Entry 8I5B (electron microscopy, 2.70 A resolution); this record covers chains A and C of the 3 polymer chains in the assembly.

== Chain A ==
Molecule: Sodium channel protein type 9 subunit alpha
From: Homo sapiens
UniProt: Q15858 (SCN9A_HUMAN); residues 1-1988 here = UniProt positions 1-1988
Amino-acid sequence (2028 residues; row label = number of the first residue in the row; numbers below 1 keep their minus sign (Trp-39 is residue -39)):
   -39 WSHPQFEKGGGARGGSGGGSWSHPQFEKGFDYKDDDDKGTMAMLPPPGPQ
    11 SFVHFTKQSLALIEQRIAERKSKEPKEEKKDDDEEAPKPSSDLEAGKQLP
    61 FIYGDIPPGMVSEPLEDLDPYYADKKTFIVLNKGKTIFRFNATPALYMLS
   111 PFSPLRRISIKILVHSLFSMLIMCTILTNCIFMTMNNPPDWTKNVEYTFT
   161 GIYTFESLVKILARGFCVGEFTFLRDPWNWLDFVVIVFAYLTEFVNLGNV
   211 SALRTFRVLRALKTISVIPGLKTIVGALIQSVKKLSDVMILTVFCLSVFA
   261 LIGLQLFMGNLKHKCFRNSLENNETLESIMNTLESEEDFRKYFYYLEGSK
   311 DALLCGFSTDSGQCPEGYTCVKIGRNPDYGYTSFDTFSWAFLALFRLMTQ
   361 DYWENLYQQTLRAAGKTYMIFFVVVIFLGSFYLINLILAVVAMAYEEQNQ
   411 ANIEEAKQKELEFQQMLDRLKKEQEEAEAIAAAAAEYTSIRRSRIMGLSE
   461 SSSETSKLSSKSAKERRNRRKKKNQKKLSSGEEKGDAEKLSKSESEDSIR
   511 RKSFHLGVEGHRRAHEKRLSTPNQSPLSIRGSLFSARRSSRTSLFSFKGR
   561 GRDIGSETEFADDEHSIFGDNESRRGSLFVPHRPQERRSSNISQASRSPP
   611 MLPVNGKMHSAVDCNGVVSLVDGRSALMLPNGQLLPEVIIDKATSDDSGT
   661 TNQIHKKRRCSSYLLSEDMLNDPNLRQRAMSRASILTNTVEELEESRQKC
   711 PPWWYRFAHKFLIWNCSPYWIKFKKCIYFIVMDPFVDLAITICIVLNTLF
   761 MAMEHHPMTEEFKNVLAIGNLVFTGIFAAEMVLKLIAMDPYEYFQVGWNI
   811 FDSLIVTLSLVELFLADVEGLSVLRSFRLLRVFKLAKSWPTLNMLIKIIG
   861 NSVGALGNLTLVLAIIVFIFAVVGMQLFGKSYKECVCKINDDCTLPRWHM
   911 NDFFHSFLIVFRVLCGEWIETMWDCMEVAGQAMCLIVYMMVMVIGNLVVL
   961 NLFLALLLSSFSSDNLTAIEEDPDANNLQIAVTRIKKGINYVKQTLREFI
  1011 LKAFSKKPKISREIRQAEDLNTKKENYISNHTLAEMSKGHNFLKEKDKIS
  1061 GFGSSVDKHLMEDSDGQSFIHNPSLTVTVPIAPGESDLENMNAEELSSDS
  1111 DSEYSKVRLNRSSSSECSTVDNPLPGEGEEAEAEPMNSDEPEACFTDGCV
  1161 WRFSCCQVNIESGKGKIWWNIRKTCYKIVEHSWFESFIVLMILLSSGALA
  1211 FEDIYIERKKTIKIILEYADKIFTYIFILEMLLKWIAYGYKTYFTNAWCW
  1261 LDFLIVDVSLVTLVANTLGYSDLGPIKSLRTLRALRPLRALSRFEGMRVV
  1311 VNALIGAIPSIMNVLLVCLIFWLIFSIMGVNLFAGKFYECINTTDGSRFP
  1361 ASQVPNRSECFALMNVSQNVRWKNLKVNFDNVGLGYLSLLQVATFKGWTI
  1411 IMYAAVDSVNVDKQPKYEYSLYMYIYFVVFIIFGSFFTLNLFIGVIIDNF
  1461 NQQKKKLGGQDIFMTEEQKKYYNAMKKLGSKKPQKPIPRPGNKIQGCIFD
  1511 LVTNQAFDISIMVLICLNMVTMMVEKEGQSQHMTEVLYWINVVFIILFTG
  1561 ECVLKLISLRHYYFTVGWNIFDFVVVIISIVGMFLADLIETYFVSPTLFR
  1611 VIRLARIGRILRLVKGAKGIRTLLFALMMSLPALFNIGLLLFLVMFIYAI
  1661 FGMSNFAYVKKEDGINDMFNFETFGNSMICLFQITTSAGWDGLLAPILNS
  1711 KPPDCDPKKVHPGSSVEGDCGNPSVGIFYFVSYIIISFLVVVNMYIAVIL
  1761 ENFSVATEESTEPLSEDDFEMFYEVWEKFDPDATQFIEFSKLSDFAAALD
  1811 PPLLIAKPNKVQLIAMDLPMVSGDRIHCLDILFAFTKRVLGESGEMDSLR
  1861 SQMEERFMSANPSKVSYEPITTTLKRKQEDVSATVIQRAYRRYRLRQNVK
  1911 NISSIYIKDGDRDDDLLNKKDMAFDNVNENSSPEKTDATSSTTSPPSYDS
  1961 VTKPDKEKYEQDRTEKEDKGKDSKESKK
Not modelled in the structure: -39 to 7, 35-46, 207-209, 419-727, 826-830, 1015-1174, 1769-1988
Differences from the reference sequence: expression tag (-39 to 0)
Disulfides: Cys275-Cys324, Cys315-Cys330, Cys897-Cys903, Cys935-Cys944, Cys1350-Cys1370, Cys1715-Cys1730
Glycans and other covalent adducts: N-acetylglucosamine (NAG) linked to Asn283, Asn1352, Asn1366, Asn1375
Residues lining bound ligands:
  - 1-O-octadecyl-sn-glycero-3-phosphocholine (LPE), molecule 1: Ile250, Val253, Phe254, Ser257, Phe347, Ser348, Phe351, Cys1526, Met1529, Met1533, Leu1623, Gly1626, Ala1627, Ile1630
  - 1-O-octadecyl-sn-glycero-3-phosphocholine (LPE), molecule 2: Thr319, Asp320, Lys376, Thr377, Met379, Val383, Phe387, Gly1648, Leu1651, Phe1652, Met1655, Gly1685, Asn1686, Met1688, Ile1689, Phe1692
  - 1-O-octadecyl-sn-glycero-3-phosphocholine (LPE), molecule 3: Leu1203, Ser1206, Gly1207, Ala1210, Phe1211, Asp1213, Lys1219, Ala1300, Phe1304, Leu1649, Phe1652, Leu1653, Phe1656, Phe1684
  - 1-O-octadecyl-sn-glycero-3-phosphocholine (LPE), molecule 4: Asn1256, Ala1257, Trp1258, Leu1261, Leu1292, Leu1295, Leu1298, Leu1301, Val1311, Asn1312, Ile1315, Phe1661
  - 1-O-octadecyl-sn-glycero-3-phosphocholine (LPE), molecule 5: Lys1480, Tyr1481, Ala1484, Met1485, Leu1488, Met1638, Leu1641
  - 1-O-octadecyl-sn-glycero-3-phosphocholine (LPE), molecule 6: Pro1733, Ser1734, Ile1737, Phe1738, Val1741, Ser1742, Ile1745, Ile1746
  - Levobupivacaine (OJ0): Ala402, Glu406, Leu964, Leu967, Leu968, Phe971, Ser972, Ile1453, Gly1454, Ile1457, Asp1458, Asn1461, Leu1760
  - phosphatidyl serine (P5S; O-[(R)-{[(2R)-2,3-bis(octadecanoyloxy)propyl]oxy}(hydroxy)phosphoryl]-L-serine): Trp1178, Trp1179, Arg1182, Lys1183, Tyr1186, Leu1242, Trp1245, Ile1246, Ala1247, Tyr1248, Gly1249, Tyr1250, Lys1251, Thr1252
Swiss-Prot annotation at these positions:
  - site (Is directly targeted by the spider protoxin-II): Glu822, Asp827
  - modified residue: Ser1490 (Phosphoserine)
  - glycosylation (N-linked (GlcNAc...) asparagine): Asn209, Asn283, Asn1352, Asn1366, Asn1375
From the paper describing this entry:
  - binding site for Levobupivacaine: Leu964, Leu967, Leu968, Phe971, Ile1457, Leu1760
  - conformationally variable residues (helix shift): Leu398, Leu964, Ile1457, Ile1756

== Chain C ==
Molecule: Sodium channel subunit beta-2
From: Homo sapiens
UniProt: O60939 (SCN2B_HUMAN); residues 1-215 here = UniProt positions 1-215
Amino-acid sequence (215 residues; each row starts with the number of its first residue):
     1 MHRDAWLPRPAFSLTGLSLFFSLVPPGRSMEVTVPATLNVLNGSDARLPC
    51 TFNSCYTVNHKQFSLNWTYQECNNCSEEMFLQFRMKIINLKLERFQDRVE
   101 FSGNPSKYDVSVMLRNVQPEDEGIYNCYIMNPPDRHRGHGKIHLQVLMEE
   151 PPERDSTVAVIVGASVGGFLAVVILVLMVVKCVRRKKEQKLSTDDLKTEE
   201 EGKTDGEGNPDDGAK
Not modelled in the structure: 1-28, 149-215
Disulfides: Cys50-Cys127, Cys72-Cys75
Glycans and other covalent adducts: N-acetylglucosamine (NAG) linked to Asn66
Swiss-Prot annotation at these positions:
  - site (Binds SCN2A): Tyr56, Arg135
  - modified residue: Ser192 (Phosphoserine), Thr204 (Phosphothreonine)
  - glycosylation (N-linked (GlcNAc...) asparagine): Asn42, Asn66, Asn74

== Interface between chain A and chain C ==
Cross-chain cystine bridges: Cys895(A)-Cys55(C)
Contacting residue pairs (7):
  Glu894(A) - Cys55(C)  hydrogen bond (backbone-side chain)
  Glu894(A) - Tyr56(C)  hydrogen bond (backbone-side chain)
  Cys895(A) - Cys55(C)  disulfide
  Val896(A) - Tyr56(C)
  Cys897(A) - Tyr56(C)
  Cys897(A) - Pro133(C)  hydrophobic
  Lys898(A) - Tyr56(C)
Also at the interface, not in a pair above, chain A (8 interface residues in all): Glu294, Asp902, Cys903
Also at the interface, not in a pair above, chain C (5 interface residues in all): Lys61, Arg135

== Overview ==
8 residues of chain A face 5 of chain C across their interface, with 1 disulfide bond and 2 hydrogen bonds.
Polar pairs include Glu894(A)-Cys55(C) and Glu894(A)-Tyr56(C). From the paper: a binding site for
Levobupivacaine at Leu964(A), Leu967(A) and Leu968(A) among others; conformational variability at Leu398(A),
Leu964(A) and Ile1457(A) among others.
Here chain A is Sodium channel protein type 9 subunit alpha and chain C is Sodium channel subunit beta-2, both
from Homo sapiens. Entry 8I5B (Structure of human Nav1.7 in complex with bupivacaine) was determined by
electron microscopy, deposited together with 8I5G, 8I5X, 8I5Y, 8J4F, 8S9B and 8S9C.
